5D0W - chains M and b of the 28 polymer chains in the assembly; structure by X-ray diffraction, 2.80 A resolution.

Chain M:
Protein: Proteasome subunit beta type-7
Organism: Saccharomyces cerevisiae (strain ATCC 204508 / S288c)
Notes: EC 3.4.25.1
UniProtKB: P30657 (PSB7_YEAST); residues -12 to 233 here correspond to UniProt positions 21-266 (UniProt number = residue number + 33)
Sequence (246 residues; numbered -12 to 233; the number before each row is that of its first residue; numbers below 1 keep their minus sign (Thr-12 is residue -12)):
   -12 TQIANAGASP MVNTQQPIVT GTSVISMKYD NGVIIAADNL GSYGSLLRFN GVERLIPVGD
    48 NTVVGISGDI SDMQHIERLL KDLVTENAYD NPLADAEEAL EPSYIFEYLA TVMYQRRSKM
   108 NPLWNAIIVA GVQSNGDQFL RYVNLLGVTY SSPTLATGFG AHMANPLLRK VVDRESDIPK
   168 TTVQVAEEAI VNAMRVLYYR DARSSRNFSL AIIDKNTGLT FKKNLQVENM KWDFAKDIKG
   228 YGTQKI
Not modelled in the structure: -12 to 0

Chain b:
Protein: Proteasome subunit beta type-1
Organism: Saccharomyces cerevisiae (strain ATCC 204508 / S288c)
Notes: EC 3.4.25.1
UniProtKB: P38624 (PSB1_YEAST); residues 1-196 here correspond to UniProt positions 20-215 (UniProt number = residue number + 19)
Sequence (196 residues; row label = number of the first residue in the row):
     1 TSIMAVTFKD GVILGADSRT TTGAYIANRV TDKLTRVHDK IWCCRSGSAA DTQAIADIVQ
    61 YHLELYTSQY GTPSTETAAS VFKELCYENK DNLTAGIIVA GYDDKNKGEV YTIPLGGSVH
   121 KLPYAIAGSG STFIYGYCDK NFRENMSKEE TVDFIKHSLS QAIKWDGSSG GVIRMVVLTA
   181 AGVERLIFYP DEYEQL
UniProt features mapped onto this chain:
  - active site: Thr1 (Nucleophile)
From the paper describing this entry:
  - catalytic residues: Lys33 (proposed by the authors, not directly observed)

Chain M / chain b interface:
Contacting residue pairs (63):
  Ser32(M) with Trp165(b); Asp166(b); Gly167(b), hydrogen bond (backbone-backbone)
  Leu33(M) with Phe133(b), hydrophobic; Trp165(b)
  Leu34(M) with Lys164(b); Trp165(b), hydrogen bond (backbone-backbone); Gly167(b)
  Arg35(M) with Trp165(b)
  Phe146(M) with Ala24(b), hydrophobic; Tyr25(b)
  Tyr185(M) with Glu194(b), hydrogen bond
  Tyr186(M) with Ile26(b); Arg29(b)
  Arg187(M) with Ala24(b); Tyr25(b); Ile26(b), hydrogen bond (backbone-backbone); Ala27(b), hydrogen bond (side chain-backbone); Asn28(b); Arg29(b)
  Asp188(M) with Ala24(b); Ile26(b)
  Ala189(M) with Arg19(b); Thr21(b); Ala24(b), hydrogen bond (backbone-backbone); Ile26(b); Gly167(b)
  Arg190(M) with Ala24(b)
  Arg193(M) with Asp191(b), salt bridge; Glu194(b), salt bridge
  Lys218(M) with Arg29(b), hydrogen bond (backbone-side chain)
  Trp219(M) with Arg29(b); Gly171(b); Val172(b), hydrophobic; Tyr189(b); Pro190(b)
  Asp220(M) with Tyr189(b)
  Phe221(M) with Arg29(b); Val30(b), hydrophobic
  Ala222(M) with Val30(b), hydrophobic; Arg174(b), hydrogen bond (backbone-side chain); Ile187(b), hydrophobic
  Lys223(M) with Ile187(b); Tyr189(b)
  Ile225(M) with Val30(b), hydrophobic; Arg174(b)
  Lys226(M) with Asp32(b); Arg185(b)
  Gly227(M) with Asp32(b), hydrogen bond (backbone-side chain)
  Tyr228(M) with Thr35(b); Arg45(b); Gln53(b), hydrogen bond (side chain-backbone); Ala56(b); Asp57(b), hydrogen bond
  Gln231(M) with Asp32(b); Leu34(b); Thr35(b); Arg36(b), hydrogen bond (side chain-backbone); Trp42(b); Arg185(b)
  Ile233(M) with Arg36(b); Trp42(b); Arg185(b), hydrogen bond (backbone-side chain)
Also at the interface, not in a pair above, chain M (27 interface residues in all): Asn37, Met150, Met217
Also at the interface, not in a pair above, chain b (35 interface residues in all): Ile163, Ser168, Val183

Overview:
27 residues of chain M and 35 residues of chain b are in contact, with 13 hydrogen bonds and 2 salt bridges.
Polar contacts include Arg193(M)-Asp191(b), Arg193(M)-Glu194(b) and Tyr185(M)-Glu194(b). Curated annotation
(UniProt) lists active-site residue Thr1(b) on chain b. From the paper: the catalytic residue Lys33(b).
Chain M is Proteasome subunit beta type-7 and chain b is Proteasome subunit beta type-1, both from
Saccharomyces cerevisiae (strain ATCC 204508 / S288c); the structure, Yeast 20S proteasome beta5-T1S mutant,
was determined by X-ray diffraction, deposited together with 5CZ4, 5CZ5, 5CZ6, 5CZ7, 5CZ8, 5CZ9 and 16 further
entries.
